4EZ1 - chains D and N of the 10 polymer chains in the assembly; structure by X-ray diffraction, 2.49 A resolution.

# Chain D
Molecule: Soluble acetylcholine receptor
Source organism: Aplysia californica
Reference sequence: Q8WSF8 (Q8WSF8_APLCA); residues 1-219 here correspond to UniProt positions 18-236 (UniProt number = residue number + 17)
Amino-acid sequence (230 residues; row label = number of the first residue in the row; numbers below 1 keep their minus sign (Asp-8 is residue -8)):
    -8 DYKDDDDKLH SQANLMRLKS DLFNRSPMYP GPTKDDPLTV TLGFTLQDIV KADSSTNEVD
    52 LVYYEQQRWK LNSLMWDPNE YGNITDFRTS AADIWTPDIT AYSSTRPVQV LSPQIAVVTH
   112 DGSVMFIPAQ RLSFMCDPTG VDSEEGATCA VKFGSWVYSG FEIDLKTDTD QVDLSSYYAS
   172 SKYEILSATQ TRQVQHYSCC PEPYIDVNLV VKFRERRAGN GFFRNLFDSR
Not modelled in the structure: -8 to -5, 16-19, 208-221
Disulfide bonds: Cys127-Cys140, Cys190-Cys191
Construct notes: expression tag (-8 to 0, 220-221)

# Chain N
Molecule: Alpha-conotoxin BuIA
Reference sequence: P69657 (CA1A_CONBU); residues 1-13 here correspond to UniProt positions 44-56 (UniProt number = residue number + 43)
Amino-acid sequence (14 residues; each row starts with the number of its first residue):
     1 GCCSTPPCAV LYCX
Disulfide bonds: Cys2-Cys8, Cys3-Cys13
Modified positions: NH2 (amino group) at position 14
Construct notes: expression tag (14)

# Interface between chain D and chain N
Contacting residue pairs (16):
  Thr36(D) - Cys3(N)
  Tyr55(D) - Ser4(N)
  Gln57(D) - Cys3(N)  hydrogen bond (side chain-backbone)
  Gln57(D) - Ala9(N)
  Gln57(D) - Cys13(N)
  Arg59(D) - Cys13(N)
  Arg59(D) - NH2_14(N)
  Val108(D) - Val10(N)  hydrophobic
  Met116(D) - Val10(N)
  Met116(D) - Leu11(N)
  Met116(D) - NH2_14(N)
  Ile118(D) - Ala9(N)
  Ile118(D) - Val10(N)
  Asp164(D) - Cys3(N)
  Ser166(D) - Ser4(N)  hydrogen bond
  Ser167(D) - Ser4(N)
Other interface residues (no listed pair), chain D (13 interface residues in all): Asp77, Phe117, Asp159
Other interface residues (no listed pair), chain N (10 interface residues in all): Gly1, Pro6, Tyr12

# Summary
13 residues of chain D and 10 residues of chain N are in contact; the contacts include 2 hydrogen bonds. Polar
pairs include Gln57(D)-Cys3(N) and Ser166(D)-Ser4(N).
Chain D is Soluble acetylcholine receptor (Aplysia californica) and chain N is Alpha-conotoxin BuIA; the
structure, Crystal structure of acetylcholine binding protein (AChBP) from Aplysia Californica in complex with
alpha-conotoxin BuIA, was determined by X-ray diffraction.
